7L8U - chains B and F of the 8 polymer chains in the assembly; structure by electron microscopy, 4.50 A resolution (low resolution: residue-level contacts below are approximate; hydrogen-bond / salt-bridge calls are withheld).

Chain B (and F):
Protein: BG505 SOSIP.v5.2 N241/N289 - gp41
Organism: Human immunodeficiency virus 1
Notes: chain F of this document is another copy of the same molecule, construct and numbering; everything in this record applies to it too
Amino-acid sequence (145 residues; numbered 520 to 664; the number before each row is that of its first residue):
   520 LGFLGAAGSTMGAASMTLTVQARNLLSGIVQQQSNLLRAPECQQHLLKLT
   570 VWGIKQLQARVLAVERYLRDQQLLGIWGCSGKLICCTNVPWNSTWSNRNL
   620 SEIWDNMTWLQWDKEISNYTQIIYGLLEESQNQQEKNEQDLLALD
Disordered / not traced: 548-560, 659-664 (chain F: 520, 545-568, 663-664)
Cystine bridges: Cys-598/Cys-604
Covalently attached groups: N-acetylglucosamine (NAG) linked to Asn-611, Asn-618, Asn-625, Asn-637
From the paper describing this entry:
  - post-translational modification sites: Asn-611

Chain B / chain F interface:
Contacting residue pairs (25):
  Thr-538(B) / Glu-647(F)
  Thr-538(B) / Asn-651(F)
  Ala-541(B) / Gln-591(F)
  Arg-542(B) / Gln-591(F)
  Arg-542(B) / Ile-595(F)
  Arg-542(B) / Glu-647(F)
  Leu-545(B) / Leu-587(F)
  Leu-545(B) / Arg-588(F)
  Leu-545(B) / Gln-591(F)
  Ser-546(B) / Arg-588(F)
  Gly-547(B) / Arg-588(F)
  Thr-569(B) / Val-570(F)
  Ile-573(B) / Ile-573(F)
  Leu-576(B) / Leu-576(F)
  Arg-579(B) / Val-580(F)
  Arg-579(B) / Glu-584(F)
  Tyr-586(B) / Gln-591(F)
  Leu-587(B) / Leu-587(F)
  Gly-600(B) / Gly-594(F)
  Lys-601(B) / Glu-654(F)
  Leu-602(B) / Asn-651(F)
  Leu-602(B) / Glu-654(F)
  Ile-603(B) / Glu-654(F)
  Ile-603(B) / Gln-658(F)
  Cys-604(B) / Gln-658(F)
Interface residues without a listed pair, chain B (20 interface residues in all): Leu-566, Val-580, Val-583
Interface residues without a listed pair, chain F (18 interface residues in all): Gln-577, Leu-581, Val-583, Leu-592

Overview:
Chain B and chain F form an interface of 20 and 18 residues respectively. N-acetylglucosamine is covalently
linked to Asn-611(B), Asn-618(B), Asn-625(B) and Asn-637(B). From the paper: a modification site at
Asn-611(B).
Both chains are BG505 SOSIP.v5.2 N241/N289 - gp41 (Human immunodeficiency virus 1). Entry 7L8U (BG505
SOSIP.v5.2 N241/N289 in complex with the polyclonal Fab pAbC-2 from animal Rh.33311 (Wk26 time point)) was
determined by electron microscopy, deposited together with 7L7T, 7L7U, 7L85, 7L86, 7L87, 7L88 and 15 further
entries.
